8REA - chains C and N of the 9 polymer chains in the assembly; structure by electron microscopy, 3.40 A resolution.

[Chain C]
Molecule: DNA-directed RNA polymerase subunit beta
Organism: Escherichia coli K-12
Reference sequence: P0A8V2 (RPOB_ECOLI); numbering as in UniProt (aligned over 1-1341)
Chain sequence (1341 residues; row label = number of the first residue in the row):
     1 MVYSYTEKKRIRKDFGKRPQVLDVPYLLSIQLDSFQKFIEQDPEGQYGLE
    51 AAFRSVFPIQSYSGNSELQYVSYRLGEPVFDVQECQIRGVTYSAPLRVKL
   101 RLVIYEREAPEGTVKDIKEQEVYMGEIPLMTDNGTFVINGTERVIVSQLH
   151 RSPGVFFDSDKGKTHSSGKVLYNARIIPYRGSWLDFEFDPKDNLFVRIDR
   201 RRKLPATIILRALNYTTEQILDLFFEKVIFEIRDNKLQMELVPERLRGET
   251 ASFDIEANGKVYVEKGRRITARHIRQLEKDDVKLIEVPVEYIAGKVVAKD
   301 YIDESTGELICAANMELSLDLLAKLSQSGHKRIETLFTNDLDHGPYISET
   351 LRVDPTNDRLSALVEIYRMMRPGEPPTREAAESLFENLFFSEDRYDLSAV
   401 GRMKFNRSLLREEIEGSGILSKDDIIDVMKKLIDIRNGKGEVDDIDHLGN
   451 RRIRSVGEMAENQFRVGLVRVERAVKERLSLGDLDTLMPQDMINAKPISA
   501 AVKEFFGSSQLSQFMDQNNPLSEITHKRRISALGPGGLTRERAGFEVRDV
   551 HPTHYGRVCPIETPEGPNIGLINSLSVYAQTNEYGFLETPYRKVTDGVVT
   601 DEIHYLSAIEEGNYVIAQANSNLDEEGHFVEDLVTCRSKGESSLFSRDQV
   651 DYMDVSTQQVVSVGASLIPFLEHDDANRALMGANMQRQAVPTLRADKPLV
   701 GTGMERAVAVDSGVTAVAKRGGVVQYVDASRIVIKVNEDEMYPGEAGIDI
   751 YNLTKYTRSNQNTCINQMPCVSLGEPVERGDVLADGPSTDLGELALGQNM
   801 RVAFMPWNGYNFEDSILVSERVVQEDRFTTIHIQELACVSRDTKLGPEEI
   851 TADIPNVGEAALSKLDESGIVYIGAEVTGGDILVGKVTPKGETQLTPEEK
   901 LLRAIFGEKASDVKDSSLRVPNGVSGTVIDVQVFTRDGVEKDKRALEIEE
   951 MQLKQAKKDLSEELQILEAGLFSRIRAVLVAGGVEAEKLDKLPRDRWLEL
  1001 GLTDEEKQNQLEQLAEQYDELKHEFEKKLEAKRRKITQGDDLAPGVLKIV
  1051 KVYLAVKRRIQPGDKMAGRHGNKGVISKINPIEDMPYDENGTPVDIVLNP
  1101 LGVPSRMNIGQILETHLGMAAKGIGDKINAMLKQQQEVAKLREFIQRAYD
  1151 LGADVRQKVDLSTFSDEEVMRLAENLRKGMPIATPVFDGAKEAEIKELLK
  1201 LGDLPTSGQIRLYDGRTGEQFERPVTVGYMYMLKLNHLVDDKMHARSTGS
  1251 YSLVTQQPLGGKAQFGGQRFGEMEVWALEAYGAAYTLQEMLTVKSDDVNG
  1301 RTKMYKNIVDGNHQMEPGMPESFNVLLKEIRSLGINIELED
Swiss-Prot annotation at these positions:
  - modified residue (N6-acetyllysine): Lys1022, Lys1200
  - mutagenesis: Ile561 (I561S: Resistant to antibiotics salinamide A and B), Ile569 (I569S: Resistant to antibiotics salinamide A and B), Ala665 (A665E: Resistant to antibiotics salinamide A and B), Asp675 (D675A/G: Resistant to antibiotics salinamide A and B), Asn677 (N677H/K: Resistant to antibiotics salinamide A and B), Leu680 (L680M: Resistant to antibiotics salinamide A and B), Glu813 (E813K: Disrupts the enzyme's active center)

[Chain N]
Molecule: 45-nt DNA strand
Organism: Klebsiella oxytoca
Sequence (45 nucleotides; numbered -29 to 21; 6 numbers in that range are skipped by the numbering (no residue carries them; nothing is unmodelled there); the number before each row is that of its first residue; numbers below 1 keep their minus sign (DG-29 is residue -29)):
   -29 GCTGGCACGACTTTTGCACT
    -3 TATAATAGATCATGCTGTTGCACAT
Not modelled in the structure: -3

[Chain C / chain N interface]
Pairs across the interface (15):
  Arg151(C) - DG4(N)  base contact
  Gly181(C) - DA3(N)  hydrogen bond to the base
  Ser182(C) - DA3(N)  base contact
  Trp183(C) - DA3(N)  stacking on the base
  Asp199(C) - DT2(N)  base contact
  Asp199(C) - DA3(N)  base contact
  Arg200(C) - DA3(N)  hydrogen bond to the phosphate
  Arg200(C) - DG4(N)  salt bridge to the phosphate
  Arg371(C) - DT-1(N)  base contact
  Arg394(C) - DA0(N)  base contact
  Arg473(C) - DT-1(N)  salt bridge to the phosphate
  Arg473(C) - DA0(N)  salt bridge to the phosphate
  Leu538(C) - DG4(N)  base contact
  Arg542(C) - DG4(N)  phosphate contact
  Arg542(C) - DA5(N)  hydrogen bond to the base
Other interface residues (no listed pair), chain C (14 interface residues in all): Ile445, Gly537, Glu541

[Summary]
14 residues of chain C and 6 residues of chain N are in contact, with 3 hydrogen bonds, 3 salt bridges and 1
aromatic stacking contact. Polar pairs include Gly181(C)-DA3(N), Arg542(C)-DA5(N) and Arg200(C)-DA3(N). From
UniProt: 7 mutagenesis sites on chain C.
Here chain C is DNA-directed RNA polymerase subunit beta (Escherichia coli K-12) and chain N is a 45-nt DNA
strand (Klebsiella oxytoca). Entry 8REA (Cryo-EM structure of bacterial RNA polymerase-sigma54 initial
transcribing complex - 5nt post-translocated complex) was determined by electron microscopy, deposited
together with 8RE4, 8REB, 8REC, 8RED and 8REE.
